Entry 7W7F (electron microscopy, 3.35 A resolution); this record covers chains C and D of the 3 polymer chains in the assembly.

== Chain C ==
Molecule: Sodium channel subunit beta-2
Source organism: Homo sapiens
UniProtKB: O60939 (SCN2B_HUMAN); numbering as in UniProt (aligned over 1-215)
Sequence (215 residues; numbered 1 to 215; the number before each row is that of its first residue):
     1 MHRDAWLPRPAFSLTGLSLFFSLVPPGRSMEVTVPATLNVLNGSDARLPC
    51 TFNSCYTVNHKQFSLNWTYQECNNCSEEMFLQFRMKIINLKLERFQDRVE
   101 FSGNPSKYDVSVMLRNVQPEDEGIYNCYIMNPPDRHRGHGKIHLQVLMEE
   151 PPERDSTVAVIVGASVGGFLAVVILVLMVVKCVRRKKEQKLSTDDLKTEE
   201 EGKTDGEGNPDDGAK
Not modelled in the structure: 1-26, 149-215
Disulfide bonds: Cys50-Cys127, Cys72-Cys75

== Chain D ==
Molecule: Sodium channel protein type 3 subunit alpha
Source organism: Homo sapiens
UniProtKB: Q9NY46 (SCN3A_HUMAN); residues 1-2000 here = UniProt positions 1-2000
Sequence (2000 residues; each row starts with the number of its first residue):
     1 MAQALLVPPGPESFRLFTRESLAAIEKRAAEEKAKKPKKEQDNDDENKPK
    51 PNSDLEAGKNLPFIYGDIPPEMVSEPLEDLDPYYINKKTFIVMNKGKAIF
   101 RFSATSALYILTPLNPVRKIAIKILVHSLFSMLIMCTILTNCVFMTLSNP
   151 PDWTKNVEYTFTGIYTFESLIKILARGFCLEDFTFLRDPWNWLDFSVIVM
   201 AYVTEFVSLGNVSALRTFRVLRALKTISVIPGLKTIVGALIQSVKKLSDV
   251 MILTVFCLSVFALIGLQLFMGNLRNKCLQWPPSDSAFETNTTSYFNGTMD
   301 SNGTFVNVTMSTFNWKDYIGDDSHFYVLDGQKDPLLCGNGSDAGQCPEGY
   351 ICVKAGRNPNYGYTSFDTFSWAFLSLFRLMTQDYWENLYQLTLRAAGKTY
   401 MIFFVLVIFLGSFYLVNLILAVVAMAYEEQNQATLEEAEQKEAEFQQMLE
   451 QLKKQQEEAQAVAAASAASRDFSGIGGLGELLESSSEASKLSSKSAKEWR
   501 NRRKKRRQREHLEGNNKGERDSFPKSESEDSVKRSSFLFSMDGNRLTSDK
   551 KFCSPHQSLLSIRGSLFSPRRNSKTSIFSFRGRAKDVGSENDFADDEHST
   601 FEDSESRRDSLFVPHRHGERRNSNVSQASMSSRMVPGLPANGKMHSTVDC
   651 NGVVSLVGGPSALTSPTGQLPPEGTTTETEVRKRRLSSYQISMEMLEDSS
   701 GRQRAVSIASILTNTMEELEESRQKCPPCWYRFANVFLIWDCCDAWLKVK
   751 HLVNLIVMDPFVDLAITICIVLNTLFMAMEHYPMTEQFSSVLTVGNLVFT
   801 GIFTAEMVLKIIAMDPYYYFQEGWNIFDGIIVSLSLMELGLSNVEGLSVL
   851 RSFRLLRVFKLAKSWPTLNMLIKIIGNSVGALGNLTLVLAIIVFIFAVVG
   901 MQLFGKSYKECVCKINDDCTLPRWHMNDFFHSFLIVFRVLCGEWIETMWD
   951 CMEVAGQTMCLIVFMLVMVIGNLVVLNLFLALLLSSFSSDNLAATDDDNE
  1001 MNNLQIAVGRMQKGIDYVKNKMRECFQKAFFRKPKVIEIHEGNKIDSCMS
  1051 NNTGIEISKELNYLRDGNGTTSGVGTGSSVEKYVIDENDYMSFINNPSLT
  1101 VTVPIAVGESDFENLNTEEFSSESELEESKEKLNATSSSEGSTVDVVLPR
  1151 EGEQAETEPEEDLKPEACFTEGCIKKFPFCQVSTEEGKGKIWWNLRKTCY
  1201 SIVEHNWFETFIVFMILLSSGALAFEDIYIEQRKTIKTMLEYADKVFTYI
  1251 FILEMLLKWVAYGFQTYFTNAWCWLDFLIVDVSLVSLVANALGYSELGAI
  1301 KSLRTLRALRPLRALSRFEGMRVVVNALVGAIPSIMNVLLVCLIFWLIFS
  1351 IMGVNLFAGKFYHCVNMTTGNMFDISDVNNLSDCQALGKQARWKNVKVNF
  1401 DNVGAGYLALLQVATFKGWMDIMYAAVDSRDVKLQPVYEENLYMYLYFVI
  1451 FIIFGSFFTLNLFIGVIIDNFNQQKKKFGGQDIFMTEEQKKYYNAMKKLG
  1501 SKKPQKPIPRPANKFQGMVFDFVTRQVFDISIMILICLNMVTMMVETDDQ
  1551 GKYMTLVLSRINLVFIVLFTGEFVLKLVSLRHYYFTIGWNIFDFVVVILS
  1601 IVGMFLAEMIEKYFVSPTLFRVIRLARIGRILRLIKGAKGIRTLLFALMM
  1651 SLPALFNIGLLLFLVMFIYAIFGMSNFAYVKKEAGIDDMFNFETFGNSMI
  1701 CLFQITTSAGWDGLLAPILNSAPPDCDPDTIHPGSSVKGDCGNPSVGIFF
  1751 FVSYIIISFLVVVNMYIAVILENFSVATEESAEPLSEDDFEMFYEVWEKF
  1801 DPDATQFIEFSKLSDFAAALDPPLLIAKPNKVQLIAMDLPMVSGDRIHCL
  1851 DILFAFTKRVLGESGEMDALRIQMEDRFMASNPSKVSYEPITTTLKRKQE
  1901 EVSAAIIQRNFRCYLLKQRLKNISSNYNKEAIKGRIDLPIKQDMIIDKLN
  1951 GNSTPEKTDGSSSTTSPPSYDSVTKPDKEKFEKDKPEKESKGKEVRENQK
Not modelled in the structure: 1-115, 210-211, 284-312, 439-740, 988-1188, 1779-2000
Disulfide bonds: Cys913-Cys919, Cys951-Cys960, Cys1364-Cys1384, Cys1726-Cys1741
Glycans and other covalent adducts: glycan linked to Asn339; N-acetylglucosamine (NAG) linked to Asn1366, Asn1380
Residues lining bound ligands:
  - 6OU ([(2R)-1-[2-azanylethoxy(oxidanyl)phosphoryl]oxy-3-hexadecanoyloxy-propan-2-yl] (Z)-octadec-9-enoate), molecule 1: Thr146, Leu147, Ser148, Ala890, Phe894, Phe929, Phe930, Phe933, Tyr1443
  - 6OU, molecule 2: Ile252, Val255, Phe256, Ser259, Met1544, Leu1634, Ala1638
  - 6OU, molecule 3: Ile264, Leu268, Thr399, Tyr400, Phe403, Leu406, Thr1618, Val1622, Leu1625
  - 6OU, molecule 4: Gly362, Ser370, Trp371, Phe373, Leu374, Gln957, Thr958, Leu961, Ile962, Met965
  - 6OU, molecule 5: Thr368, Phe369, Val1541, Met1544, Val1545, Thr1547
  - 6OU, molecule 6: Ser370, Thr958, Ile962
  - 6OU, molecule 7: Gly823, Phe827, Ile830, Phe853, Leu856
  - 6OU, molecule 8: Gly1221, Ala1224, Phe1225, Asp1227, Arg1233, Phe1695
  - 6OU, molecule 9: Ala1271, Trp1272, Val1325, Asn1326, Val1329
  - 6OU, molecule 10: Ser1302, Thr1305, Phe1672, Ser1675, Asn1676, Val1746
  - 6OU, molecule 11: Leu1343, Trp1346, Gly1404, Ala1405, Tyr1407, Leu1408, Leu1411, Pro1744, Ser1745, Ile1748, Phe1749, Val1752, Ser1753, Ile1756, Ile1757
  - 6OU, molecule 12: Leu1343, Gly1404, Tyr1407
  - 6OU, molecule 13: Tyr1443, Met1444, Tyr1447, Ile1450
  - 6OU, molecule 14: Ile1530, Ile1534, Cys1537
  - 6OU, molecule 15: Leu1538, Val1541, Thr1542, Tyr1553, Met1554, Val1557, Ile1561
  - 8DE (2,2-diphenyl-N-[4-(1,3-thiazol-2-ylsulfamoyl)phenyl]ethanamide): Ser1559, Asn1562, Leu1563, Ser1600, Gly1603, Met1604, Ala1607, Glu1608, Arg1624, Ala1626, Arg1627, Arg1630
  - 9Z9 ((3beta,14beta,17beta,25R)-3-[4-methoxy-3-(methoxymethyl)butoxy]spirost-5-en): Asp342, Lys398, Thr399, Met401, Ile402, Val405, Gly1659, Phe1663, Met1666, Gly1696, Met1699, Ile1700, Phe1703
Reported in the primary citation:
  - binding site for 8DE: Leu1563, Gly1603, Met1604, Ala1626
  - specificity-determining residues: Ser1559, Arg1560
  - mutagenesis - S1559Y (9-fold), R1560W (33-fold): decreased binding to 8DE (citing earlier work)
  - disease-associated variants - F1759Y (citing earlier work)

== Interface between chain C and chain D ==
Disulfides between the chains: Cys55(C)-Cys911(D)
Contacting residue pairs (10; chain C residue first):
  Gly27(C) - Lys909(D)
  Glu31(C) - Glu910(D)
  Cys55(C) - Cys911(D)  disulfide
  Tyr56(C) - Glu910(D)  hydrogen bond (side chain-backbone)
  Tyr56(C) - Cys911(D)  hydrophobic
  Tyr56(C) - Val912(D)  hydrogen bond (side chain-backbone)
  Tyr56(C) - Cys913(D)  hydrogen bond (side chain-backbone)
  Tyr56(C) - Lys914(D)
  Thr57(C) - Lys914(D)
  Pro133(C) - Cys913(D)  hydrogen bond (backbone-side chain)
Other interface residues (no listed pair), chain D (7 interface residues in all): Val954
Interface features reported in the paper:
  - specific contacts: Cys55(C)-Cys911(D) (covalent link)

== Overview ==
Chain C and chain D form an interface of 6 and 7 residues respectively; the contacts include 1 disulfide bond
and 4 hydrogen bonds. Polar contacts include Tyr56(C)-Glu910(D), Tyr56(C)-Val912(D) and Tyr56(C)-Cys913(D).
The paper describes a contact between Cys55(C) and Cys911(D). The paper reports a binding site for 8DE at
Leu1563(D), Gly1603(D) and Met1604(D) among others; S1559Y and R1560W of chain D reduce binding to 8DE.
Chain C is Sodium channel subunit beta-2 and chain D is Sodium channel protein type 3 subunit alpha, both from
Homo sapiens; the structure, Cryo-EM structure of human NaV1.3/beta1/beta2-ICA121431, was determined by
electron microscopy (same publication as 7W77).
